Entry 9BTJ (electron microscopy, 4.22 A resolution (low resolution: residue-level contacts below are approximate; hydrogen-bond / salt-bridge calls are withheld)); this record covers chains L and H of the 8 polymer chains in the assembly.

[Chain L]
Molecule: Fab 6561-a.01 light chain
Source organism: Macaca mulatta
Notes: antibody fragment or engineered binder
Chain sequence (217 residues; each row starts with the number of its first residue; note: 1 number in that range is skipped by the numbering (no residue carries it; nothing is unmodelled there); a row labelled like 54A-54D holds insertion residues (54A, then the next letters in order)):
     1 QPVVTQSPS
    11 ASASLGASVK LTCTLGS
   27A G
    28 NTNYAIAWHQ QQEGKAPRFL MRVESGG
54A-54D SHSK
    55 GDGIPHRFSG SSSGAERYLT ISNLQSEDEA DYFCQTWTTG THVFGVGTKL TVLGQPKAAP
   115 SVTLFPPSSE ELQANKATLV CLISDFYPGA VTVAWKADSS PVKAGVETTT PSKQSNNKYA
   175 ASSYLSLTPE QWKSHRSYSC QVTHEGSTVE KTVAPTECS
Disordered / not traced: 105-213
Disulfide bonds: Cys23-Cys88

[Chain H]
Molecule: Fab 6561-a.01 heavy chain
Source organism: Macaca mulatta
Notes: antibody fragment or engineered binder
Chain sequence (246 residues; row label = number of the first residue in the row; a row labelled like 82A-82C holds insertion residues (82A, then the next letters in order)):
     1 QVQLQESGPG LVRPSETLSL TCTVSGGSIS DRYYW
   35A N
    36 WIRQRPGKPL EWLGNIY
   52A G
    53 FSERTYHNPS FKSRVTISKD TSKNQFFLSL
82A-82C SSV
    83 TAADTAVYYC VRDRLLEE
100A-100P YYEEDYDNWYRVFDAL
   101 EVWGRGLLVT VSSASTKGPS VFPLAPSSKS TSGGTAALGC LVKDYFPEPV TVSWNSGALT
   161 SGVHTFPAVL QSSGLYSLSS VVTVPSSSLG TQTYICNVNH KPSNTKVDKK VEPKSCDKGL
   221 EVLFQ
Disordered / not traced: 114-225
Modified positions: Tyr100B (O-sulfo-L-tyrosine; TYS); Tyr100F (O-sulfo-L-tyrosine; TYS)
Disulfide bonds: Cys22-Cys92
Reported in the primary citation:
  - post-translational modification sites: Tyr100B, Tyr100F

[Interface between chain L and chain H]
Contacting residue pairs - 28 pairs, chain L then chain H:
  Ala34(L) - Ala100O(H)
  His36(L) - Leu100P(H)
  His36(L) - Trp103(H)
  Lys42(L) - Arg105(H)
  Lys42(L) - Gly106(H)
  Ala43(L) - Gly104(H)
  Ala43(L) - Arg105(H)
  Pro44(L) - Trp103(H)
  Arg45(L) - Trp103(H)
  Phe46(L) - Leu100P(H)
  Phe46(L) - Glu101(H)
  Arg49(L) - Arg96(H)
  Arg49(L) - Leu98(H)
  Ser54C(L) - Arg96(H)
  Asp56(L) - Glu101(H)
  Phe87(L) - Leu45(H)
  Gln89(L) - Ala100O(H)
  Gln89(L) - Leu100P(H)
  Trp91(L) - Ala100O(H)
  Thr93(L) - Phe100M(H)
  Gly94(L) - Trp47(H)
  Gly94(L) - Phe100M(H)
  Thr95(L) - Trp47(H)
  Thr95(L) - Pro61(H)
  His96(L) - Trp47(H)
  Phe98(L) - Ile37(H)
  Phe98(L) - Leu45(H)
  Phe98(L) - Glu46(H)
Also at the interface, not in a pair above, chain L (20 interface residues in all): Gln38, Thr92
Also at the interface, not in a pair above, chain H (21 interface residues in all): Gln39, Tyr58, Tyr91, Tyr100J, Val100L, Asp100N

[Overview]
20 residues of chain L face 21 of chain H across their interface. The paper reports modification sites
Tyr100B(H) and Tyr100F(H).
Here chain L is Fab 6561-a.01 light chain and chain H is Fab 6561-a.01 heavy chain, both from Macaca mulatta.
Entry 9BTJ (Rhesus Fab 6561-a.01 in complex with HIV-1 Ce1176.A3 RnS SOSIP Env) was determined by electron
microscopy (same publication as 9BNK, 9BNM, 9BNP, 9BTH, 9BTI, 9BTL and 9BTV).
